PDB entry 2HNT | X-ray diffraction, 2.50 A resolution | chains L and E of the 4 polymer chains in the assembly

== Chain L ==
Protein: Gamma-thrombin
Source organism: Homo sapiens
Reference sequence: P00734 (THRB_HUMAN); residues 1-14 here correspond to UniProt positions 336-349 (UniProt number = residue number + 335)
Amino-acid sequence (36 residues; each row starts with the number of its first residue; a row labelled like 14A-14N holds insertion residues (14A, then the next letters in order)):
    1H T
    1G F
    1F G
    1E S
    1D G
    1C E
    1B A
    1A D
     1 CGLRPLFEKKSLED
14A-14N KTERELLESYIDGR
Not modelled in the structure: 1H, 1G, 1F, 1E, 1D, 1C, 14M-14N

== Chain E ==
Protein: Gamma-thrombin
Source organism: Homo sapiens
Reference sequence: P00734 (THRB_HUMAN); the construct lacks a stretch of the UniProt sequence, so the offset changes along the chain: 78-97 = UniProt 437-456; 98-129 = UniProt 458-489; 130-154 = UniProt 493-517
Amino-acid sequence (81 residues; row label = number of the first residue in the row; a row labelled like 129A-129C holds insertion residues (129A, then the next letters in order)):
    78 NIEKISMLEKIYIHPRYNWR
   97A E
    98 NLDRDIALMKLKKPVAFSDYIHPVCLPDRETA
129A-129C ASL
   130 LQAGYKGRVTGWGNLKETWTANVGK
Not modelled in the structure: 78-79, 143-154

== How chain L and chain E interact ==
Contacting residue pairs (23; chain L residue first):
  Cys1(L) - Val121(E)
  Cys1(L) - Cys122(E)  disulfide
  Asp1A(L) - His119(E)  salt bridge
  Gly2(L) - Pro120(E)
  Gly2(L) - Cys122(E)  hydrogen bond (backbone-side chain)
  Leu3(L) - His119(E)  hydrogen bond (backbone-side chain)
  Pro5(L) - Ser115(E)
  Pro5(L) - Asp116(E)
  Pro5(L) - His119(E)
  Leu6(L) - Asp116(E)
  Asp14(L) - Arg137(E)  salt bridge
  Thr14B(L) - Arg137(E)  hydrogen bond
  Glu14C(L) - Arg137(E)
  Glu14E(L) - Lys135(E)  salt bridge
  Leu14F(L) - Lys135(E)
  Leu14F(L) - Gly136(E)
  Ser14I(L) - Gly133(E)
  Ser14I(L) - Tyr134(E)
  Ser14I(L) - Lys135(E)  hydrogen bond (side chain-backbone)
  Tyr14J(L) - Leu129C(E)  hydrophobic
  Tyr14J(L) - Tyr134(E)  hydrophobic
  Tyr14J(L) - Lys135(E)  hydrogen bond (side chain-backbone)
  Ile14K(L) - Tyr134(E)  hydrogen bond (backbone-side chain)
Also at the interface, not in a pair above, chain L (15 interface residues in all): Asp14L
Also at the interface, not in a pair above, chain E (14 interface residues in all): Tyr117, Ser129B
Disulfides between the chains: Cys1(L)-Cys122(E)

== In short ==
The interface between chain L and chain E involves 15 residues on one side and 14 on the other, with 1
disulfide bond, 6 hydrogen bonds and 3 salt bridges. Among the polar pairs are Asp1A(L)-His119(E),
Glu14E(L)-Lys135(E) and Asp14(L)-Arg137(E).
Here chain L is Gamma-thrombin and chain E is Gamma-thrombin, both from Homo sapiens. Entry 2HNT
(Crystallographic structure of human gamma-thrombin) was determined by X-ray diffraction.
